PDB entry 8E70 | electron microscopy, 4.10 A resolution (low resolution: residue-level contacts below are approximate; hydrogen-bond / salt-bridge calls are withheld) | chains 8 and a of the 7 polymer chains in the assembly

# Chain 8
Molecule: dC75 RNA
Sequence (79 nucleotides; row label = number of the first residue in the row):
     1 CCCCCCCCCC CCCCCTCCCC CCCCCCCCCC CTCCCCCCCC CCCCCCCTCC CCCCCCCCCC
    61 CCCTCCCCCC CCCCCCCCC
Disordered / not traced: 62-79

# Chain a
Name: Transcription termination factor Rho
From: Escherichia coli
Notes: EC 3.6.4.-
UniProtKB: A0A0A0GPI6 (A0A0A0GPI6_ECOLX); residues 1-419 here correspond to UniProt positions 25-443 (UniProt number = residue number + 24)
Chain sequence (419 residues; numbered 1 to 419; the number before each row is that of its first residue):
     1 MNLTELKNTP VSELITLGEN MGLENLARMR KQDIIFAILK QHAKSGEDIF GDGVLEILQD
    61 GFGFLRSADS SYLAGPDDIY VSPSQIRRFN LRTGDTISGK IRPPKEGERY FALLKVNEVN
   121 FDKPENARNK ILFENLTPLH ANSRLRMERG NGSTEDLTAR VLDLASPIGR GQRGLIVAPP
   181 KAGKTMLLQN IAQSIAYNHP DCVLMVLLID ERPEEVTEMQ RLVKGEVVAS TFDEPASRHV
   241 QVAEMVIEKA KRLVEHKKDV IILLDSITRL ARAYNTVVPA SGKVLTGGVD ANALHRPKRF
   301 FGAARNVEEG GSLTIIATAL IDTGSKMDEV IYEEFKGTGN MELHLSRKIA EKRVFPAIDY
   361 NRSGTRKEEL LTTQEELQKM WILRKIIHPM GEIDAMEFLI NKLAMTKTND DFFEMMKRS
Disordered / not traced: 418-419
Metal / ion sites: beryllium trifluoride ion: Lys-184 (together with ADP)
Small-molecule neighbours:
  - ADP / beryllium trifluoride: Thr-158, Pro-179, Pro-180, Lys-181, Ala-182, Gly-183, Lys-184, Thr-185, Met-186, Leu-320, Phe-355
  - ADP / beryllium trifluoride: Gly-337, Thr-365, Arg-366, Lys-367

# Interface between chain 8 and chain a
Pairs across the interface - 18 pairs, chain 8 then chain a:
  DC11(8) / Arg-88(a)
  DC12(8) / Arg-88(a)
  DC13(8) / Ser-82(a)
  DC13(8) / Gln-85(a)
  DC13(8) / Ala-112(a)
  DC13(8) / Leu-113(a)
  DC13(8) / Leu-114(a)
  DC14(8) / Tyr-80(a)
  DC14(8) / Arg-102(a)
  DC14(8) / Glu-108(a)
  DC14(8) / Ala-112(a)
  DC15(8) / Tyr-80(a)
  DC15(8) / Glu-108(a)
  DT16(8) / Phe-64(a)
  DT16(8) / Tyr-110(a)
  DC17(8) / Arg-109(a)
  DC17(8) / Tyr-110(a)
  DC18(8) / Arg-109(a)
Other interface residues (no listed pair), chain a (16 interface residues in all): Phe-62, Ser-84, Arg-87, Phe-89

# Overview
The interface between chain 8 and chain a involves 8 residues on one side and 16 on the other. Chain a binds
ADP / beryllium trifluoride.
Chain 8 is dC75 RNA and chain a is Transcription termination factor Rho (Escherichia coli); the structure,
Escherichia coli Rho-dependent transcription pre-termination complex containing 18 nt long RNA spacer, dC75
rut mimic RNA ..., was determined by electron microscopy together with 8E3F, 8E3H, 8E5K, 8E5L, 8E5O, 8E5P and
3 further entries from the same study.
